8W6J - chains A and C of the 5 polymer chains in the assembly; structure by electron microscopy, 3.40 A resolution.

# Chain A (and C)
Protein: Cell division protein FtsX
Source organism: Escherichia coli K-12
Notes: chain C of this document is another copy of the same molecule, construct and numbering; everything in this record applies to it too
UniProt: P0AC30 (FTSX_ECOLI); residues 1-352 here = UniProt positions 1-352
Sequence (352 residues; each row starts with the number of its first residue):
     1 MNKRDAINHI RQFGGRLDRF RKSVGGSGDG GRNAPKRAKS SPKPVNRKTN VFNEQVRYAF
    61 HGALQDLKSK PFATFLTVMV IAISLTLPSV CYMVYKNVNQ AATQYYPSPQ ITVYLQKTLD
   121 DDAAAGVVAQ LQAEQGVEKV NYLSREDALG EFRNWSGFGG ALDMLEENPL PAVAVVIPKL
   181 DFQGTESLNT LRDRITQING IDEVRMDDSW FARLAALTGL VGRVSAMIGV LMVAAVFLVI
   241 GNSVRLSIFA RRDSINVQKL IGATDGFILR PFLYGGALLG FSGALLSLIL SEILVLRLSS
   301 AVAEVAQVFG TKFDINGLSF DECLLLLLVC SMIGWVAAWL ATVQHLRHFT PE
Unresolved in the structure: 1-51, 352 (chain C: 1-52, 352)

# Chain A / chain C interface
Pairs across the interface (51):
  Lys70(A) - Phe249(C)
  Phe72(A) - Gln344(C)
  Ala73(A) - Arg245(C)  hydrogen bond (backbone-side chain)
  Leu76(A) - Leu238(C)  hydrophobic
  Leu76(A) - Asn242(C)
  Leu76(A) - Arg245(C)
  Thr77(A) - Asn242(C)  hydrogen bond
  Thr77(A) - Arg245(C)
  Val80(A) - Leu238(C)
  Val80(A) - Asn242(C)
  Ile83(A) - Ala235(C)  hydrophobic
  Thr86(A) - Leu231(C)
  Leu87(A) - Ile228(C)  hydrophobic
  Leu87(A) - Leu231(C)  hydrophobic
  Leu87(A) - Met232(C)  hydrophobic
  Cys91(A) - Ile228(C)  hydrophobic
  Arg213(A) - Val308(C)  hydrogen bond (side chain-backbone)
  Ala216(A) - Val305(C)
  Leu217(A) - Val305(C)  hydrophobic
  Leu217(A) - Phe309(C)  hydrophobic
  Arg223(A) - Ala301(C)
  Met227(A) - Leu298(C)  hydrophobic
  Ile228(A) - Leu87(C)
  Leu231(A) - Ile83(C)
  Leu231(A) - Thr86(C)
  Leu231(A) - Leu87(C)  hydrophobic
  Leu231(A) - Leu294(C)  hydrophobic
  Met232(A) - Leu87(C)  hydrophobic
  Ala235(A) - Ile83(C)  hydrophobic
  Leu238(A) - Leu76(C)  hydrophobic
  Leu238(A) - Val80(C)
  Val239(A) - Val80(C)
  Val239(A) - Ser84(C)
  Asn242(A) - Leu76(C)  hydrogen bond (side chain-backbone)
  Asn242(A) - Thr77(C)
  Asn242(A) - Val80(C)
  Arg245(A) - Ala73(C)
  Arg245(A) - Thr77(C)
  Leu246(A) - Ser243(C)
  Leu246(A) - Leu246(C)  hydrophobic
  Phe249(A) - Ala250(C)  hydrophobic
  Ala250(A) - Phe249(C)  hydrophobic
  Ala250(A) - Arg252(C)  hydrogen bond (backbone-side chain)
  Leu294(A) - Met227(C)  hydrophobic
  Leu294(A) - Leu231(C)  hydrophobic
  Leu298(A) - Met227(C)  hydrophobic
  Val305(A) - Ala216(C)
  Val305(A) - Leu220(C)  hydrophobic
  Val308(A) - Arg213(C)  hydrogen bond (backbone-side chain)
  Phe309(A) - Arg213(C)
  Phe309(A) - Leu217(C)  hydrophobic
Interface residues without a listed pair, chain A (41 interface residues in all): Val90, Val94, Ala212, Leu220, Val224, Ala234, Ser243, Asp253, Arg297, Ala301
Interface residues without a listed pair, chain C (42 interface residues in all): Lys70, Met79, Cys91, Val94, Arg223, Val224, Ala234, Val239, Val302, Glu304

# In short
Chain A and chain C form an interface of 41 and 42 residues respectively; the contacts include 6 hydrogen
bonds. Polar pairs include Ala73(A)-Arg245(C), Thr77(A)-Asn242(C) and Arg213(A)-Val308(C).
Both chains are Cell division protein FtsX (Escherichia coli K-12). Entry 8W6J (Cryo-EM structure of
Escherichia coli Str K12 FtsE(E163Q)X/EnvC complex with ATP in peptidisc) was determined by electron
microscopy.
